5XPG - chains A and G of the 3 polymer chains in the assembly; structure by X-ray diffraction, 2.80 A resolution.

[Chain A]
Name: Uncharacterized protein
From: Thermus thermophilus (strain HB27 / ATCC BAA-163 / DSM 7039)
UniProtKB: Q746M7 (Q746M7_THET2); residue numbers follow UniProt; this construct covers 1-685
Amino-acid sequence (685 residues; each row starts with the number of its first residue):
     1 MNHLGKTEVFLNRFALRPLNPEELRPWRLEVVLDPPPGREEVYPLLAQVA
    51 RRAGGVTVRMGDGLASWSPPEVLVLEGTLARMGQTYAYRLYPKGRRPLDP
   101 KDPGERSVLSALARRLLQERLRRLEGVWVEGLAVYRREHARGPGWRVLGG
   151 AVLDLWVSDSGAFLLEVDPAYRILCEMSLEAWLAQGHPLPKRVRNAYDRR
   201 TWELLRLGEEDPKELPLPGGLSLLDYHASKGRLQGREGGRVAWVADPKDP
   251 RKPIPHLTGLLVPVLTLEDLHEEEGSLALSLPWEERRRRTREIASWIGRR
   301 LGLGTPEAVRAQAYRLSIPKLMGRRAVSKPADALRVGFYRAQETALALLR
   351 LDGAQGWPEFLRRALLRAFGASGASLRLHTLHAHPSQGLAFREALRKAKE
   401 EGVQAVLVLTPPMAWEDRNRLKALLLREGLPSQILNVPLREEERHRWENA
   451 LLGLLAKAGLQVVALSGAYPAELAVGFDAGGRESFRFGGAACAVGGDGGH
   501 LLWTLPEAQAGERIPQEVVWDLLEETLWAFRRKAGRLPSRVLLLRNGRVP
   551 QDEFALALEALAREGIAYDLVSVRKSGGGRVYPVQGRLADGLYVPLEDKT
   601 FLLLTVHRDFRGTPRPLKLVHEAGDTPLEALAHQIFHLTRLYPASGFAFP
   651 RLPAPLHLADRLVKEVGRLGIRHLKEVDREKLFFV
Disordered / not traced: 1
Construct notes: engineered mutation Asn-546 (Asp in Q746M7)
Swiss-Prot annotation at these positions:
  - active site: Asp-478, Glu-512, Asp-660
  - binding site (Mn(2+)): Asp-478, Asp-660, Val-685
  - mutagenesis: Arg-172 (R172A: Reduced cleavage of target RNA; further decreased when associated with A-548), Tyr-197 (Y197A: No change in cleavage of target RNA; when associated with 226-AHASKGA-232), Tyr-226 to Arg-232 (No change in cleavage of target RNA), Arg-232 (R232A: No change in cleavage of target RNA), Arg-418 to Lys-422 (No cleavage of target RNA), Lys-422 (K422A: No cleavage of target RNA), Lys-457 (K457A: No cleavage of target RNA; when associated with 418-ANRLA-422), Asp-478 (D478A: No cleavage of target RNA. No cleavage of tDNA, no DNA associates with TtAgo in E.coli; when associated with A-546 ...), Glu-512 (E512A: No cleavage of tDNA), Arg-548 (R548A: Poor cleavage of target RNA), Asp-660 (D660A: Poor cleavage of target RNA. No cleavage of tDNA)
Metal / ion sites: Mg2+: Val-685 (shared with 2 residues of chain C)
From the paper describing this entry:
  - catalytic residues: Asp-478, Glu-512, Asn-546, Asp-660
  - mutagenesis - D546N: abolished catalytic activity (citing earlier work)

[Chain G]
Molecule: 20-nt RNA strand
Sequence (20 nucleotides; numbered 1 to 20; the number before each row is that of its first residue):
     1 UAUACAACCUACAUACCUCG
Disordered / not traced: 1-3

[Interface between chain A and chain G]
Residue-residue contacts (27):
  Arg-114(A) / C5(G)  salt bridge to the phosphate
  Lys-191(A) / C12(G)  sugar contact
  Arg-192(A) / C12(G)  hydrogen bond to the base
  Glu-203(A) / A11(G)  sugar contact
  Glu-268(A) / A15(G)  hydrogen bond to the sugar
  Pro-412(A) / U14(G)  base contact
  Met-413(A) / U14(G)  hydrogen bond to the base
  Asn-436(A) / U14(G)  hydrogen bond to the base
  His-445(A) / C19(G)  hydrogen bond to the sugar
  His-445(A) / G20(G)  salt bridge to the phosphate
  Gly-547(A) / A7(G)  phosphate contact
  Gly-547(A) / C8(G)  phosphate contact
  Arg-548(A) / A6(G)  hydrogen bond to the sugar
  Arg-548(A) / A7(G)  sugar contact
  Arg-574(A) / A7(G)  sugar contact
  Arg-574(A) / C8(G)  phosphate contact
  Lys-575(A) / C8(G)  hydrogen bond to the phosphate
  Lys-575(A) / C9(G)  salt bridge to the phosphate
  Ser-576(A) / A7(G)  phosphate contact
  Ser-576(A) / C8(G)  hydrogen bond to the phosphate
  Gly-577(A) / A7(G)  phosphate contact
  Arg-608(A) / U18(G)  sugar contact
  Arg-608(A) / C19(G)  hydrogen bond to the sugar
  Asp-609(A) / U18(G)  sugar contact
  Phe-647(A) / C19(G)  base contact
  Lys-664(A) / C9(G)  salt bridge to the phosphate
  Lys-664(A) / U10(G)  phosphate contact
Other interface residues (no listed pair), chain A (21 interface residues in all): Asp-154, Val-573
Other interface residues (no listed pair), chain G (14 interface residues in all): C16

[Summary]
Chain A and chain G form an interface of 21 and 14 residues respectively, with 9 hydrogen bonds and 4 salt
bridges. Among the polar pairs are Arg-192(A)/C12(G), Met-413(A)/U14(G) and Asn-436(A)/U14(G). The paper
reports catalytic residues Asp-478(A), Glu-512(A) and Asn-546(A) among others; D546N of chain A abolishes
catalytic activity.
Chain A is Uncharacterized protein (Thermus thermophilus (strain HB27 / ATCC BAA-163 / DSM 7039)) and chain G
is a 20-nt RNA strand; the structure, Crystal structure of T. thermophilus Argonaute protein complexed with a
bulge 6'U7' on the target strand, was determined by X-ray diffraction (same publication as 5XP8, 5XPA, 5XOU,
5XOW and 5XQ2).
